PDB entry 5WNQ | X-ray diffraction, 3.50 A resolution | chains A and D of the 21 polymer chains in the assembly

[Chain A]
Molecule: 16S Ribosomal RNA rRNA
Source organism: Thermus thermophilus HB8
Sequence (1522 nucleotides; each row starts with the number of its first residue; note: 42 numbers in that range are skipped by the numbering (no residue carries them; nothing is unmodelled there); a row labelled like 190A-190L holds insertion residues (190A, then the next letters in order); numbering starts at 0):
     0 UUUGUUGGAG AGUUUGAUCC UGGCUCAGGG UGAACGCUGG CGGCGUGCCU AAGACAUGCA
    60 AGUCGUGCGG G
    73 CCGCGGGGUU UU
    88 ACUCCG
    95 UGGUC
   101 AGCGGCGGAC GGGUGAGUAA CGCGUGGGU
  129A G
   130 ACCUACCCGG AAGAGGGGGA CAACCCGGGG AAACUCGGGC UAAUCCCCCA UGUGGACCCG
   190 C
190A-190L CCCUUGGGGUGU
   191 GUCCAAAGGG CUUU
   216 GCCCGCUUCC GGAUGGGCCC GCGUCCCAUC AGCUAGUUGG UGGGGUAAUG GCCCACCAAG
   276 GCGACGACGG GUAGCCGGUC UGAGAGGAUG GCCGGCCACA GGGGCACUGA GACACGGGCC
   336 CCACUCCUAC GGGAGGCAGC AGUUAGGAAU CUUCCGCAAU GGGCGCAAGC CUGACGGAGC
   396 GACGCCGCUU GGAGGAAGAA GCCCUUCGGG GUGUAAACUC CUGAA
   442 CCCGGGACGA AACCCCCGAC GA
   474 GGGGACUGAC GGUACCGGG
   494 GUAAUAGCGC CGGCCAACUC CGUGCCAGCA GCCGCGGUAA UACGGAGGGC GCGAGCGUUA
   554 CCCGGAUUCA CUGGGCGUAA AGGGCGUGUA GGCGGCCUGG GGCGUCCCAU GUGAAAGACC
   614 ACGGCUCAAC CGUGGGGGAG CGUGGGAUAC GCUCAGGCUA GACGGUGGGA GAGGGUGGUG
   674 GAAUUCCCGG AGUAGCGGUG AAAUGCGCAG AUACCGGGAG GAACGCCGAU GGCGAAGGCA
   734 GCCACCUGGU CCACCCGUGA CGCUGAGGCG CGAAAGCGUG GGGAGCAAAC CGGAUUAGAU
   794 ACCCGGGUAG UCCACGCCCU AAACGAUGCG CGCUAGGUCU CUGGGUCU
   848 CCUGGGGGCC GAAGCUAACG CGUUAAGCGC GCCGCCUGGG GAGUACGGCC GCAAGGCUGA
   908 AACUCAAAGG AAUUGACGGG GGCCCGCACA AGCGGUGGAG CAUGUGGUUU AAUUCGAAGX
   968 AACGCGAAGA ACCUUACCAG GCCUUGACAU GCUAGG
 1003A G
  1004 AACCCGGGUG AAAGCCUGGG GUGCCCC
1030A-1030D GCGA
  1031 GGGGAGCCCU AGCACAGGUG CUGCAUGGCC GUCGUCAGCU CGUGCCGUGA GGUGUUGGGU
  1091 UAAGUCCCGC AACGAGCGCA ACCCCCGCCG UUAGUUGCCA GCGGUUCGGC CGGGCACUCU
  1151 AACGGGACUG CCCGCGAAA
  1171 GCGGGAGGAA GGAGGGGACG ACGUCUGGUC AGCAUGGCCC UUACGGCCUG GGCGACACAC
  1231 GUGCUACAAU GCCCACUACA AAGCGAUGCC ACCCGGCAAC GGGGAGCUAA UCGCAAAAAG
  1291 GUGGGCCCAG UUCGGAUUGG GGUCUGCAAC CCGACCCCAU GAAGCCGGAA UCGCUAGUAA
  1351 UCGCGGAUCA G
 1361A C
  1362 CAUGCCGCGG UGAAUACGUU CCCGGGCCUU GUACACACXG CCXGUXACGC CAUGGGAGCG
  1422 GGCUCUACCC GAAGUCGCCG GG
  1446 AGCCUACGGG
  1459 CAGGCGCCGA GGGUAGGGCC CGUGACUGGG GCGAAGUCGU AACAAGGUAG CUGUACCGGA
  1519 AGGUGCGGCU GGAUCCACUC CUUUCU
Not modelled in the structure: 0-4, 1534-1538
Sequence notes: conflict C1534 (A132811 in 55771382), A1535 (C132812 in 55771382)
Modified residues: PSU (pseudouridine-5'-monophosphate) at position 516, 7MG (7N-methyl-8-hydroguanosine-5'-monophosphate) at position 527, M2G (N2-dimethylguanosine-5'-monophosphate) at position 966, 5MC (5-methylcytidine-5'-monophosphate) at position 967, 2MG (2N-methylguanosine-5'-monophosphate) at position 1207, 5MC (5-methylcytidine-5'-monophosphate) at position 1400, 4OC (4n,o2'-methylcytidine-5'-monophosphate) at position 1402, 5MC (5-methylcytidine-5'-monophosphate) at position 1404, 5MC (5-methylcytidine-5'-monophosphate) at position 1407, UR3 (3-methyluridine-5'-monophoshate) at position 1498, MA6 (6N-dimethyladenosine-5'-monophoshate) at position 1518, MA6 (6N-dimethyladenosine-5'-monophoshate) at position 1519, PSU (pseudouridine-5'-monophosphate) at position 1540, PSU (pseudouridine-5'-monophosphate) at position 1541
Glycans and other covalent adducts: covalent link U82-5MC_1400
Metal / ion sites: Mg2+ site 1 near U5 (its only coordinating residue here); Mg2+ site 2 near G21 (its only coordinating residue here); Mg2+ site 3 near C48 (its only coordinating residue here); Mg2+ site 4: A59, U387; Mg2+ site 5: G61, G105; Mg2+ site 6: A88, C89; Mg2+ site 7 near C89 (its only coordinating residue here); Mg2+ site 8 near C92 (its only coordinating residue here); Mg2+ site 9 near G107 (its only coordinating residue here); Mg2+ site 10 near G111 (its only coordinating residue here); Mg2+ site 11 near G117 (its only coordinating residue here); Mg2+ site 12: C121, G124, U125; 90 more Mg2+ sites not listed

[Chain D]
Protein: 30S ribosomal protein S4
Source organism: Thermus thermophilus (strain HB8 / ATCC 27634 / DSM 579)
UniProt: P80373 (RS4_THET8); numbering as in UniProt (aligned over 2-209)
Sequence (208 residues; row label = number of the first residue in the row):
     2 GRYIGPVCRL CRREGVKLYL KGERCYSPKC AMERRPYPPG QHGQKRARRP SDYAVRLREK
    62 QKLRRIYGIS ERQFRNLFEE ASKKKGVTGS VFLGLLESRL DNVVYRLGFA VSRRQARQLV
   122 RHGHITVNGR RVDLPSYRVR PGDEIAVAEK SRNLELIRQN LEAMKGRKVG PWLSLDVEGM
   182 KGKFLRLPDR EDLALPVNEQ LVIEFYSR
Curated features (UniProtKB/Swiss-Prot):
  - binding site (Zn(2+)): Cys9, Cys12, Cys26, Cys31
Metal / ion sites: Zn2+: Cys9, Cys12, Cys26, Cys31; Mg2+: Lys85, Gly87, Thr89

[Chain A / chain D interface]
Residue-residue contacts (122; chain A residue first):
  A8(A) - Glu205(D)  hydrogen bond to the base
  A8(A) - Ser208(D)  base contact
  A8(A) - Arg209(D)  base contact
  A26(A) - Arg209(D)  hydrogen bond to the sugar
  G28(A) - Arg76(D)  salt bridge to the phosphate
  C400(A) - Arg73(D)  salt bridge to the phosphate
  C401(A) - Arg73(D)  salt bridge to the phosphate
  C401(A) - Asn77(D)  hydrogen bond to the phosphate
  G402(A) - Gln74(D)  hydrogen bond to the phosphate
  G402(A) - Leu135(D)  sugar contact
  G402(A) - Ser137(D)  hydrogen bond to the phosphate
  C403(A) - Arg3(D)  salt bridge to the phosphate
  C403(A) - Gln74(D)  hydrogen bond to the phosphate
  C403(A) - Arg118(D)  salt bridge to the phosphate
  C403(A) - Arg122(D)  hydrogen bond to the sugar
  C403(A) - Pro136(D)  phosphate contact
  C403(A) - Ser137(D)  hydrogen bond to the phosphate
  U404(A) - Gly2(D)  hydrogen bond to the base
  U404(A) - Arg118(D)  salt bridge to the phosphate
  U404(A) - Arg122(D)  phosphate contact
  U405(A) - Gly2(D)  base contact
  U405(A) - Ile5(D)  phosphate contact
  G406(A) - Ile5(D)  phosphate contact
  G406(A) - Gln119(D)  hydrogen bond to the sugar
  G407(A) - Ser113(D)  phosphate contact
  G407(A) - Arg115(D)  salt bridge to the phosphate
  G407(A) - Gln116(D)  hydrogen bond to the sugar
  G407(A) - Gln119(D)  sugar contact
  A408(A) - Leu21(D)  phosphate contact
  A408(A) - Lys22(D)  phosphate contact
  A408(A) - Ser113(D)  hydrogen bond to the phosphate
  A408(A) - Arg115(D)  phosphate contact
  A408(A) - Gln116(D)  sugar contact
  G409(A) - Lys22(D)  salt bridge to the phosphate
  G409(A) - Glu24(D)  phosphate contact
  G409(A) - Arg25(D)  hydrogen bond to the phosphate
  G410(A) - Lys22(D)  hydrogen bond to the base
  G410(A) - Arg25(D)  salt bridge to the phosphate
  G410(A) - Lys30(D)  salt bridge to the phosphate
  A411(A) - Arg25(D)  salt bridge to the phosphate
  A411(A) - Lys30(D)  phosphate contact
  A412(A) - Arg35(D)  base contact
  G413(A) - Arg36(D)  hydrogen bond to the base
  G425(A) - Tyr38(D)  phosphate contact
  G425(A) - Gln45(D)  hydrogen bond to the phosphate
  G426(A) - Arg36(D)  salt bridge to the phosphate
  G426(A) - Tyr38(D)  hydrogen bond to the phosphate
  G426(A) - Gly41(D)  sugar contact
  G426(A) - Gln42(D)  hydrogen bond to the sugar
  G426(A) - Gln45(D)  hydrogen bond to the phosphate
  U427(A) - Arg13(D)  salt bridge to the phosphate
  U427(A) - Arg36(D)  salt bridge to the phosphate
  U427(A) - Pro40(D)  phosphate contact
  U427(A) - Gly41(D)  hydrogen bond to the phosphate
  G428(A) - Pro7(D)  phosphate contact
  G428(A) - Arg10(D)  salt bridge to the phosphate
  G428(A) - Arg36(D)  hydrogen bond to the sugar
  U429(A) - Lys22(D)  sugar contact
  U429(A) - Arg25(D)  base contact
  U429(A) - Ala32(D)  phosphate contact
  U429(A) - Arg36(D)  salt bridge to the phosphate
  A430(A) - Gly6(D)  phosphate contact
  A430(A) - Pro7(D)  phosphate contact
  A430(A) - Val8(D)  hydrogen bond to the phosphate
  A430(A) - Cys9(D)  hydrogen bond to the phosphate
  A430(A) - Arg10(D)  phosphate contact
  A430(A) - Lys22(D)  phosphate contact
  C436(A) - Leu155(D)  phosphate contact
  C436(A) - Glu156(D)  sugar contact
  C436(A) - Leu157(D)  sugar contact
  U437(A) - Gln119(D)  base contact
  U437(A) - His123(D)  hydrogen bond to the sugar
  U437(A) - His125(D)  hydrogen bond to the sugar
  U437(A) - Leu155(D)  sugar contact
  G438(A) - His123(D)  sugar contact
  G438(A) - His125(D)  phosphate contact
  A439(A) - His123(D)  phosphate contact
  C489(A) - Arg132(D)  salt bridge to the phosphate
  G490(A) - Arg132(D)  salt bridge to the phosphate
  G491(A) - Lys151(D)  phosphate contact
  A496(A) - Gln119(D)  base contact
  C508(A) - Tyr54(D)  sugar contact
  C508(A) - Arg209(D)  salt bridge to the phosphate
  A509(A) - Ser52(D)  hydrogen bond to the phosphate
  A509(A) - Tyr54(D)  phosphate contact
  A509(A) - Ala55(D)  sugar contact
  C511(A) - His43(D)  hydrogen bond to the base
  U512(A) - Gln42(D)  hydrogen bond to the sugar
  U512(A) - His43(D)  sugar contact
  U512(A) - Lys46(D)  salt bridge to the phosphate
  G540(A) - His43(D)  base contact
  G541(A) - Gly41(D)  sugar contact
  G541(A) - Gln42(D)  hydrogen bond to the sugar
  G542(A) - Arg10(D)  salt bridge to the phosphate
  G542(A) - Arg14(D)  hydrogen bond to the phosphate
  G542(A) - Pro40(D)  sugar contact
  G542(A) - Gly41(D)  sugar contact
  C543(A) - Arg10(D)  salt bridge to the phosphate
  C543(A) - Arg14(D)  salt bridge to the phosphate
  C543(A) - Arg59(D)  hydrogen bond to the phosphate
  G544(A) - Leu58(D)  phosphate contact
  G544(A) - Arg59(D)  salt bridge to the phosphate
  G544(A) - Gln62(D)  hydrogen bond to the phosphate
  G544(A) - Arg66(D)  salt bridge to the phosphate
  C545(A) - Lys61(D)  salt bridge to the phosphate
  C545(A) - Gln62(D)  hydrogen bond to the phosphate
  C545(A) - Arg65(D)  salt bridge to the phosphate
  C545(A) - Glu72(D)  phosphate contact
  G546(A) - Tyr4(D)  base contact
  G546(A) - Arg65(D)  salt bridge to the phosphate
  G546(A) - Glu72(D)  hydrogen bond to the phosphate
  G546(A) - Arg73(D)  hydrogen bond to the phosphate
  A547(A) - Gly2(D)  hydrogen bond to the phosphate
  C612(A) - Lys84(D)  salt bridge to the phosphate
  G616(A) - Arg141(D)  salt bridge to the phosphate
  U619(A) - Arg132(D)  base contact
  U619(A) - Val133(D)  base contact
  U619(A) - Asp134(D)  hydrogen bond to the base
  U619(A) - Leu135(D)  base contact
  C620(A) - Leu135(D)  base contact
  C620(A) - Ser137(D)  base contact
  C620(A) - Tyr138(D)  sugar contact
Interface residues without a listed pair, chain A (52 interface residues in all): G27, C418, C419, C435, C613
Interface residues without a listed pair, chain D (67 interface residues in all): Arg49, Ser71, Phe206

[Summary]
52 residues of chain A face 67 of chain D across their interface; the contacts include 37 hydrogen bonds and
30 salt bridges. Polar pairs include A8(A)-Glu205(D), U404(A)-Gly2(D) and G410(A)-Lys22(D). Curated annotation
(UniProt) lists 4 Zn2+-binding residues on chain D.
Here chain A is 16S Ribosomal RNA rRNA (Thermus thermophilus HB8) and chain D is 30S ribosomal protein S4
(Thermus thermophilus (strain HB8 / ATCC 27634 / DSM 579)). Entry 5WNQ (Crystal Structure of 30S ribosomal
subunit from Thermus thermophilus) was determined by X-ray diffraction together with 5WNP, 5WNR, 5WNS, 5WNT,
5WNU and 5WNV from the same study.
